Entry 6AKH (X-ray diffraction, 1.75 A resolution); this record covers chains A and T of the 4 polymer chains in the assembly.

== Chain A ==
Name: DNA-directed DNA/RNA polymerase mu
Organism: Homo sapiens
Notes: EC 2.7.7.7; engineered mutation(s): deletions 398-410
UniProtKB: Q9NP87 (DPOLM_HUMAN); numbering as in UniProt; present here: 132-397, 411-494
Chain sequence (356 residues; row label = number of the first residue in the row; note: 12 numbers in that range are skipped by the numbering (no residue carries them; nothing is unmodelled there)):
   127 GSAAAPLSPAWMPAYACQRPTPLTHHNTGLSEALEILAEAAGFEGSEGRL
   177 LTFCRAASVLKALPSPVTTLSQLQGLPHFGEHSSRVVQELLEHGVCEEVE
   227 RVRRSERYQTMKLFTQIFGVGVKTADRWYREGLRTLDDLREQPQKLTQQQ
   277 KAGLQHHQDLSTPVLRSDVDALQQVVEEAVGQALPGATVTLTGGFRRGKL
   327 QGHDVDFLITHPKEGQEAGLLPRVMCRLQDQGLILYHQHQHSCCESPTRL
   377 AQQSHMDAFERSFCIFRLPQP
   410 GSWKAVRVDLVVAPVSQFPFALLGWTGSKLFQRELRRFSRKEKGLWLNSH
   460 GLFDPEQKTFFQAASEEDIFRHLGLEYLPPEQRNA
Disordered / not traced: 127-137, 366-383
Sequence notes: expression tag (127-131); linker (410)
Metal / ion sites: Na+: Thr241, Ile243, Val246 (shared with 1 residue of chain P); Mn2+ site 1: Asp330, Asp332 (together with DUP); Mn2+ site 2: Asp330, Asp332, Asp418 (together with DUP) (shared with 1 residue of chain P)
Small-molecule neighbours: DUP (2'-deoxyuridine 5'-alpha,beta-imido-triphosphate): Gly319, Gly320, Arg323, Lys325, Gln327, Gly328, His329, Asp330, Asp332, Asp418, Gly433, Trp434, Thr435, Gly436, Ser437, Lys438, Gln441
Curated features (UniProtKB/Swiss-Prot):
  - region: Arg323 to Asp332 (Involved in ssDNA binding)
  - binding site (Mg(2+)): Asp330, Asp332, Asp418
  - site: Gly433 (Responsible for the low discrimination between dNTP and rNTP)

== Chain T ==
Molecule: 9-nt DNA strand
Sequence (9 nucleotides; each row starts with the number of its first residue):
     1 CGGCATACG

== How chain A and chain T interact ==
Contacting residue pairs (26; chain A residue first):
  Gly174(A) - DC4(T)  base contact
  Leu177(A) - DC4(T)  phosphate contact
  Leu177(A) - DA5(T)  phosphate contact
  Gln364(A) - DG9(T)  phosphate contact
  His365(A) - DG9(T)  phosphate contact
  Phe385(A) - DG9(T)  phosphate contact
  Glu386(A) - DC8(T)  sugar contact
  Glu386(A) - DG9(T)  hydrogen bond to the phosphate
  Arg387(A) - DA7(T)  hydrogen bond to the base
  Arg387(A) - DC8(T)  hydrogen bond to the sugar
  Arg387(A) - DG9(T)  hydrogen bond to the phosphate
  Phe389(A) - DG9(T)  sugar contact
  Lys438(A) - DA5(T)  base contact
  Arg442(A) - DA5(T)  salt bridge to the phosphate
  Arg445(A) - DA5(T)  hydrogen bond to the base
  Arg445(A) - DT6(T)  hydrogen bond to the base
  Arg446(A) - DC4(T)  sugar contact
  Arg446(A) - DA5(T)  sugar contact
  Arg449(A) - DT6(T)  salt bridge to the phosphate
  Lys450(A) - DG3(T)  hydrogen bond to the phosphate
  Lys450(A) - DC4(T)  salt bridge to the phosphate
  Leu456(A) - DT6(T)  sugar contact
  Asn457(A) - DT6(T)  phosphate contact
  Asn457(A) - DA7(T)  hydrogen bond to the phosphate
  His459(A) - DA7(T)  hydrogen bond to the phosphate
  His459(A) - DC8(T)  salt bridge to the phosphate
Also at the interface, not in a pair above, chain A (18 interface residues in all): Arg181

== Overview ==
The interface between chain A and chain T involves 18 residues on one side and 7 on the other; the contacts
include 9 hydrogen bonds and 4 salt bridges. Polar contacts include Arg387(A)-DA7(T), Arg445(A)-DA5(T) and
Arg445(A)-DT6(T). Chain A binds compound DUP.
Here chain A is DNA-directed DNA/RNA polymerase mu (Homo sapiens) and chain T is a 9-nt DNA strand. Entry 6AKH
(Pre-catalytic Ternary Complex of Human DNA Polymerase Mu with Templating Adenine and Incoming Mn-dUMPNPP) was
determined by X-ray diffraction (same publication as 6AK8, 6AK9, 6IPD, 6IPE, 6IPF and 6IPG).
